Entry 5HX2 (electron microscopy, 3.80 A resolution); this record covers chains B and C of the 9 polymer chains in the assembly.

== Chain B (and C) ==
Molecule: Baseplate wedge protein gp8
Organism: Enterobacteria phage T4
Notes: chain C of this document is another copy of the same molecule, construct and numbering; everything in this record applies to it too
UniProtKB: P19062 (BP08_BPT4); residue numbers follow UniProt; this construct covers 1-334
Sequence (334 residues; numbered 1 to 334; the number before each row is that of its first residue):
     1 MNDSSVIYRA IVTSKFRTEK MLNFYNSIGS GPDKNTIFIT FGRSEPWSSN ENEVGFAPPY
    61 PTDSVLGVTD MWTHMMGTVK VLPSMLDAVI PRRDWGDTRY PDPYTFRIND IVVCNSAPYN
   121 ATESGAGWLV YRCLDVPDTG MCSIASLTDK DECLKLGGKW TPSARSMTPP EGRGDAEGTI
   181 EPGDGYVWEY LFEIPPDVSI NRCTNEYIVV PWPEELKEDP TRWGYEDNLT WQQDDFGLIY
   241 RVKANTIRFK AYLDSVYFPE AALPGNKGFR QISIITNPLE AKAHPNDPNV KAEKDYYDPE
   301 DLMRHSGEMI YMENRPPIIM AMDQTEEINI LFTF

== Chain B / chain C interface ==
Pairs across the interface (77):
  Ser5(B) with Gly55(C), hydrogen bond (backbone-backbone)
  Ile7(B) with Gly55(C); Ala57(C), hydrophobic; Pro58(C); Pro316(C)
  Tyr8(B) with Asn314(C); Arg315(C)
  Arg9(B) with Pro58(C); Tyr60(C); Pro61(C); Met312(C); Glu313(C); Asn314(C), hydrogen bond (backbone-backbone)
  Ala10(B) with Tyr311(C), hydrophobic; Met312(C)
  Ile11(B) with Tyr60(C); Met312(C), hydrogen bond (backbone-backbone)
  Val12(B) with Ile310(C)
  Thr13(B) with Asp63(C); Met309(C); Ile310(C)
  Lys15(B) with Glu308(C)
  Phe16(B) with Ile310(C), hydrophobic; Phe334(C), hydrophobic
  Glu19(B) with Asn35(C), hydrogen bond
  Lys20(B) with Lys20(C)
  Asn23(B) with Ser27(C), hydrogen bond; Asn35(C), hydrogen bond
  Phe24(B) with Asn23(C)
  Asn26(B) with Asp33(C), hydrogen bond (side chain-backbone)
  Asn35(B) with Glu19(C), hydrogen bond; Asn23(C)
  Val54(B) with Ser4(C); Ser5(C)
  Phe56(B) with Ile7(C)
  Ala57(B) with Ile7(C), hydrophobic; Arg9(C)
  Pro58(B) with Arg9(C)
  Tyr60(B) with Ile11(C)
  Pro61(B) with Arg9(C); Ile11(C)
  Asp63(B) with Thr13(C); Ser14(C), hydrogen bond (side chain-backbone)
  Glu214(B) with Asp33(C)
  Gln232(B) with Lys282(C); Asn289(C), hydrogen bond (backbone-side chain)
  Gln233(B) with Met303(C); Arg304(C), hydrogen bond (side chain-backbone)
  Asp234(B) with Ser306(C)
  Asp235(B) with Asn289(C)
  Tyr240(B) with Glu308(C)
  Thr276(B) with Glu19(C), hydrogen bond
  Leu279(B) with Gln232(C)
  Pro285(B) with Trp231(C), hydrophobic
  Asp287(B) with Gln233(C), hydrogen bond (backbone-side chain)
  Asn289(B) with Gln232(C); Gln233(C)
  Glu308(B) with Tyr240(C), hydrogen bond
  Met309(B) with Thr13(C), hydrogen bond (backbone-side chain); Lys15(C)
  Ile310(B) with Val12(C); Thr13(C), hydrogen bond (backbone-side chain); Phe16(C), hydrophobic; Glu19(C)
  Tyr311(B) with Ala10(C); Thr13(C)
  Met312(B) with Ala10(C); Ile11(C); Thr13(C)
  Glu313(B) with Ala10(C)
  Asn314(B) with Tyr8(C); Arg9(C)
  Arg315(B) with Tyr8(C)
  Pro316(B) with Val6(C); Ile7(C)
  Phe334(B) with Phe16(C), hydrophobic; Lys20(C)
Interface residues without a listed pair, chain B (47 interface residues in all): Lys282, Met303, Phe332
Interface residues without a listed pair, chain C (48 interface residues in all): Phe24, Val54, Leu279, His305

== In short ==
47 residues of chain B face 48 of chain C across their interface, with 16 hydrogen bonds. Polar contacts
include Glu19(B)-Asn35(C), Asn23(B)-Ser27(C) and Asn23(B)-Asn35(C).
Both chains are Baseplate wedge protein gp8 (Enterobacteria phage T4). Entry 5HX2 (In vitro assembled
star-shaped hubless T4 baseplate) was determined by electron microscopy.
